9JAO - chains D and J of the 10 polymer chains in the assembly; structure by electron microscopy, 3.10 A resolution.

# Chain D
Name: Histone H3
Source organism: Xenopus laevis
UniProt: A0A310TTQ1 (A0A310TTQ1_XENLA); residues 0-135 here correspond to UniProt positions 1-136 (UniProt number = residue number + 1)
Sequence (136 residues; numbered 0 to 135; the number before each row is that of its first residue; numbering starts at 0):
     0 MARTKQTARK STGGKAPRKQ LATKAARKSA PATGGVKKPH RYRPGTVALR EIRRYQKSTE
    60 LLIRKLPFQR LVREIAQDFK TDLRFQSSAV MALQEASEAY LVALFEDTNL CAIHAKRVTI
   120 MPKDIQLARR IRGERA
Disordered / not traced: 0-36, 135

# Chain J
Molecule: 157-nt DNA strand
Sequence (157 nucleotides; numbered -4 to 152; the number before each row is that of its first residue; numbers below 1 keep their minus sign (DA-4 is residue -4)):
    -4 AAGCTTCAGG ATGTATATAT CTGACACGTG CCTGGAGACT AGGGAGTAAT CCCCTTGGCG
    56 GTTAAAACGC GGGGGACAGC GCGTACGTGC GTTTAAGCGG TGCTAGAGCT GTCTACGACC
   116 AATTGAGCGG CCTCGGCACC GGGATTCTCG AGGGCGG
Disordered / not traced: -4 to 42, 147-152

# How chain D and chain J interact
Contacting residue pairs (15):
  His39(D) - DC144(J)  sugar contact
  Arg42(D) - DG69(J)  salt bridge to the phosphate
  Arg42(D) - DC144(J)  hydrogen bond to the phosphate
  Pro43(D) - DG69(J)  phosphate contact
  Thr45(D) - DC144(J)  phosphate contact
  Arg72(D) - DT51(J)  salt bridge to the phosphate
  Arg83(D) - DT50(J)  hydrogen bond to the phosphate
  Arg83(D) - DT51(J)  sugar contact
  Phe84(D) - DT50(J)  phosphate contact
  Phe84(D) - DT51(J)  hydrogen bond to the phosphate
  Gln85(D) - DT50(J)  phosphate contact
  Arg116(D) - DA71(J)  phosphate contact
  Val117(D) - DA71(J)  hydrogen bond to the phosphate
  Thr118(D) - DA71(J)  hydrogen bond to the phosphate
  Met120(D) - DC72(J)  phosphate contact
Other interface residues (no listed pair), chain D (19 interface residues in all): Arg40, Tyr41, Arg63, Gln68, Ser86, Lys115, Lys122
Other interface residues (no listed pair), chain J (13 interface residues in all): DA60, DA61, DG66, DG68, DG70, DT143, DG145

# In short
19 residues of chain D and 13 residues of chain J are in contact, with 5 hydrogen bonds and 2 salt bridges.
Polar pairs include Arg42(D)-DC144(J), Arg83(D)-DT50(J) and Phe84(D)-DT51(J).
Chain D is Histone H3 (Xenopus laevis) and chain J is a 157-nt DNA strand; the structure, The structure of
SMARCAD1 bound to the hexasome in the presence of ADP-BeFx, was determined by electron microscopy.
